PDB entry 1MJ1 | electron microscopy, 13.00 A resolution (very low resolution: no residue pairs are listed; an interface is given only as per-side residue counts) | chains D and A of the 8 polymer chains in the assembly

Chain D:
Molecule: Phe-tRNA
Source organism: Escherichia coli
Sequence (76 nucleotides; numbered 1 to 76; the number before each row is that of its first residue):
     1 GCGGAUUUAGCUCAGUUGGGAGAGCGCCAGACUGAAXAUXUGGAGGUCXU
    51 GUGUUCGAUCCACAGAAUUCGCACCA
Modified / non-standard residues: 2MG (2N-methylguanosine-5'-monophosphate) at position 10, H2U (5,6-dihydrouridine-5'-monophosphate) at position 16, H2U (5,6-dihydrouridine-5'-monophosphate) at position 17, M2G (N2-dimethylguanosine-5'-monophosphate) at position 26, OMC (o2'-methylycytidine-5'-monophosphate) at position 32, OMG (o2'-methylguanosine-5'-monophosphate) at position 34, YG (wybutosine) at position 37, PSU (pseudouridine-5'-monophosphate) at position 39, 5MC (5-methylcytidine-5'-monophosphate) at position 40, 7MG (7N-methyl-8-hydroguanosine-5'-monophosphate) at position 46, 5MC (5-methylcytidine-5'-monophosphate) at position 49, 5MU (5-methyluridine 5'-monophosphate) at position 54, PSU (pseudouridine-5'-monophosphate) at position 55, 1MA (6-hydro-1-methyladenosine-5'-monophosphate) at position 58

Chain A:
Protein: Elongation Factor Tu
Source organism: Escherichia coli
Sequence (405 residues; numbered 1 to 405; the number before each row is that of its first residue):
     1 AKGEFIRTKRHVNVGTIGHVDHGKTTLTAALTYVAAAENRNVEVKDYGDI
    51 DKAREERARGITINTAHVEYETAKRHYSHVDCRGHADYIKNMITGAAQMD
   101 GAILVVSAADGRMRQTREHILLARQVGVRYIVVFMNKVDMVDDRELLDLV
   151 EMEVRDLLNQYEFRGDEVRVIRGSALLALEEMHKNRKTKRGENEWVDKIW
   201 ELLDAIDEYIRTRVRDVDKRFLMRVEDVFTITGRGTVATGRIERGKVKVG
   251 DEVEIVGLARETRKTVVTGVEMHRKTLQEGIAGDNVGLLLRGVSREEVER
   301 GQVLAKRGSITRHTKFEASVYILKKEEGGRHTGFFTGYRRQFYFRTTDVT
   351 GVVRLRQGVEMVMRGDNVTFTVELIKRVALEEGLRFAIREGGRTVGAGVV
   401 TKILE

Interface between chain D and chain A:
At this resolution (13 A) residue pairs are not listed: 8 residues of chain D and 19 of chain A lie at the interface.

In short:
Chain D and chain A form an interface of 8 and 19 residues respectively.
Chain D is Phe-tRNA and chain A is Elongation Factor Tu, both from Escherichia coli; the structure, FITTING
THE TERNARY COMPLEX OF EF-Tu/tRNA/GTP AND RIBOSOMAL PROTEINS INTO A 13 A CRYO-EM MAP OF ..., was determined by
electron microscopy.
